8U82 - chains B3 and K2 of the 20 polymer chains in the assembly; structure by electron microscopy, 3.84 A resolution.

# Chain B3
Molecule: Guanine nucleotide-binding protein G(I)/G(S)/G(T) subunit beta-1
From: Homo sapiens
UniProtKB: P62873 (GBB1_HUMAN); numbering as in UniProt (aligned over 1-340)
Amino-acid sequence (340 residues; numbered 1 to 340; the number before each row is that of its first residue):
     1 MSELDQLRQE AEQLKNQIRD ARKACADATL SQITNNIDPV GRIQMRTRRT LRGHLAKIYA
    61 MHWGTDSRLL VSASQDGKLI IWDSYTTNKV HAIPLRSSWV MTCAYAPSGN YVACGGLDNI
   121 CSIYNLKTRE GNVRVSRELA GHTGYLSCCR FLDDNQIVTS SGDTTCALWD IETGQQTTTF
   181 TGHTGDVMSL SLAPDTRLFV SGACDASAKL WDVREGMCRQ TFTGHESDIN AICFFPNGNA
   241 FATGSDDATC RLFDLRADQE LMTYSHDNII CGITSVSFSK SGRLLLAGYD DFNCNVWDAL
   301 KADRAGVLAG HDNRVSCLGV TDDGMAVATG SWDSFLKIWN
Disordered / not traced: 1
Swiss-Prot annotation at these positions:
  - modified residue: Ser2 (N-acetylserine), His266 (Phosphohistidine)
  - natural variant: Leu30 (L30F: In MRD42; uncertain significance), Arg52 (R52G: In MRD42), Gly64 (G64V: In MRD42), Asp76 (D76E: In MRD42; D76G: In MRD42), Gly77 (G77S: In MRD42), Lys78 (K78R: In MRD42), Ile80 (I80N: In MRD42; I80T: In MRD42), His91 (H91R: In MRD42; uncertain significance), Ala92 (A92T: In MRD42), Pro94 (P94S: In MRD42), Leu95 (L95P: In MRD42), Arg96 (R96L: In MRD42), 5 further natural variant entries in UniProt
Reported in the primary citation:
  - mutagenesis - K78E, K89E, A92D: abolished catalytic activity (ubiquitylation activity)
  - post-translational modification sites: Lys23
  - mutagenesis - K78E, K89E, A92D: abolished catalytic activity with BTB/POZ domain-containing protein KCTD5 (chain K2)

# Chain K2
Molecule: BTB/POZ domain-containing protein KCTD5
From: Homo sapiens
UniProtKB: Q9NXV2 (KCTD5_HUMAN); numbering as in UniProt (aligned over 1-234)
Amino-acid sequence (234 residues; numbered 1 to 234; the number before each row is that of its first residue):
     1 MAENHCELLS PARGGIGAGL GGGLCRRCSA GLGALAQRPG SVSKWVRLNV GGTYFLTTRQ
    61 TLCRDPKSFL YRLCQADPDL DSDKDETGAY LIDRDPTYFG PVLNYLRHGK LVINKDLAEE
   121 GVLEEAEFYN ITSLIKLVKD KIRERDSKTS QVPVKHVYRV LQCQEEELTQ MVSTMSDGWK
   181 FEQLVSIGSS YNYGNEDQAE FLCVVSKELH NTPYGTASEP SEKAKILQER GSRM
Disordered / not traced: 1-39, 234
Swiss-Prot annotation at these positions:
  - modified residue: Ala2 (N-acetylalanine), Ser10 (Phosphoserine)
Reported in the primary citation:
  - mutagenesis - F128A, L161R: abolished catalytic activity (ubiquitylation activity)
  - mutagenesis - L209*: decreased catalytic activity (activity)
  - mutagenesis - F128A: unchanged binding to Gbeta 
  - mutagenesis - L161R: abolished catalytic activity with Guanine nucleotide-binding protein G(I)/G(S)/G(T) subunit beta-1 (chain B3)
  - mutagenesis - L209* (10-fold): decreased binding to Guanine nucleotide-binding protein G(I)/G(S)/G(T) subunit beta-1 (chain B3)
  - mutagenesis - L209*: decreased catalytic activity with Guanine nucleotide-binding protein G(I)/G(S)/G(T) subunit beta-1 (chain B3)

# Interface between chain B3 and chain K2
Pairs across the interface - 12 pairs, chain B3 then chain K2:
  Lys127(B3) - Gln228(K2)
  Lys127(B3) - Glu229(K2)
  Lys127(B3) - Ser232(K2)
  Thr128(B3) - Ser218(K2)  hydrogen bond
  Thr128(B3) - Gln228(K2)  hydrogen bond (backbone-side chain)
  Arg129(B3) - Ala217(K2)  hydrogen bond (side chain-backbone)
  Arg129(B3) - Ser218(K2)  hydrogen bond (backbone-side chain)
  Arg129(B3) - Glu219(K2)  salt bridge
  Glu130(B3) - Thr216(K2)
  Glu130(B3) - Ala217(K2)
  Glu130(B3) - Ser218(K2)  hydrogen bond (backbone-side chain)
  Arg134(B3) - Ser218(K2)  hydrogen bond
Other interface residues (no listed pair), chain B3 (6 interface residues in all): Asn110
Other interface residues (no listed pair), chain K2 (8 interface residues in all): Lys155
The authors on this interface:
  - hot spots on chain B3 (mutagenesis) - K78E, K89E, A92D: abolished binding to BTB/POZ domain-containing protein KCTD5 (chain K2)
  - hot spots on chain K2 (mutagenesis) - L161R: abolished binding to Guanine nucleotide-binding protein G(I)/G(S)/G(T) subunit beta-1 (chain B3)

# Summary
The interface between chain B3 and chain K2 involves 6 residues on one side and 8 on the other; the contacts
include 6 hydrogen bonds and 1 salt bridge. Polar pairs include Arg129(B3)-Glu219(K2), Thr128(B3)-Ser218(K2)
and Thr128(B3)-Gln228(K2). The paper reports that K78E, K89E and A92D of chain B3 abolish catalytic activity
(ubiquitylation activity); a modification site at Lys23(B3); 6 substitutions were tested in all.
Here chain B3 is Guanine nucleotide-binding protein G(I)/G(S)/G(T) subunit beta-1 and chain K2 is BTB/POZ
domain-containing protein KCTD5, both from Homo sapiens. Entry 8U82 (KCTD5/Cullin3/Gbeta1gamma2 Complex: State
B From Composite RELION Multi-body Refinement Map) was determined by electron microscopy together with 8U7Z,
8U80, 8U81, 8U83 and 8U84 from the same study.
